PDB entry 3ATP | X-ray diffraction, 2.50 A resolution | chains A and B

[Chain A (and B)]
Molecule: Methyl-accepting chemotaxis protein I
From: Escherichia coli
Notes: fragment: ligand binding domain; chain B of this document is another copy of the same molecule, construct and numbering; everything in this record applies to it too
UniProt: P02942 (MCP1_ECOLI); numbering as in UniProt (aligned over 25-190)
Chain sequence (170 residues; numbered 21 to 190; the number before each row is that of its first residue):
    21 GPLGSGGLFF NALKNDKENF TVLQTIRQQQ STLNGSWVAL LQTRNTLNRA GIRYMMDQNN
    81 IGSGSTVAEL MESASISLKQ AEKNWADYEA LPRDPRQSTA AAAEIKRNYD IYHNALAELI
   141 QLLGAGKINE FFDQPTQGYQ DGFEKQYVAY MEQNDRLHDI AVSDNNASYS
Not modelled in the structure: 21-38, 190 (chain B: 21-37, 189-190)
Differences from the reference sequence: expression tag (21-24)
Small-molecule neighbours: serine (SER): Arg-64, Asn-68, Leu-139, Phe-151, Phe-152, Asp-153, Gln-154, Thr-156, Gln-157
Curated features (UniProtKB/Swiss-Prot):
  - region: Arg-64 to Arg-73 (The 3 Arg may form a positively charged pocket, which binds the alpha-carboxyl group of the attractant AA)
What the authors report for this chain:
  - binding site for serine: Arg-64, Asn-68, Arg-69, Leu-139, Phe-151 to Gln-157
  - contacts within the chain: Arg-64/Gln-157 (hydrogen bond)
  - conformationally variable residues (side-chain flip): Phe-151, Phe-152
  - specificity-determining residues: Asn-68
  - specificity-determining residues: Glu-89, Glu-92, Glu-138, Glu-150, Asp-153, Asp-161, Glu-164 (proposed by the authors, not directly observed)
  - mutagenesis - N65I/N68S, N65I/N68S/F151Y, N68S: decreased signaling in response to serine
  - mutagenesis - D36C/R73K (about 50 mum): decreased binding to serine
  - mutagenesis - D36C/N68S: abolished binding to serine

[How chain A and chain B interact]
Pairs across the interface - 53 pairs, chain A then chain B:
  Arg-47(A) / Asp-175(B)  salt bridge
  Arg-47(A) / Asp-179(B)  salt bridge
  Asn-54(A) / Asn-54(B)  hydrogen bond
  Asn-54(A) / Tyr-167(B)
  Trp-57(A) / Gln-62(B)
  Val-58(A) / Trp-57(B)
  Leu-61(A) / Gln-62(B)
  Gln-62(A) / Trp-57(B)
  Gln-62(A) / Gln-160(B)
  Gln-62(A) / Glu-164(B)  hydrogen bond
  Arg-64(A) / Asn-65(B)  hydrogen bond (backbone-side chain)
  Arg-64(A) / Arg-69(B)
  Asn-65(A) / Arg-64(B)  hydrogen bond
  Asn-65(A) / Asn-65(B)
  Asn-65(A) / Asn-68(B)  hydrogen bond
  Asn-68(A) / Asn-65(B)  hydrogen bond
  Asn-68(A) / Asn-68(B)
  Asn-68(A) / Arg-69(B)
  Asn-68(A) / Ile-72(B)
  Arg-69(A) / Arg-64(B)
  Arg-69(A) / Asn-68(B)
  Arg-69(A) / Phe-152(B)
  Arg-69(A) / Gln-157(B)
  Gly-71(A) / Ile-72(B)
  Ile-72(A) / Gly-71(B)
  Ile-72(A) / Ile-72(B)
  Ile-72(A) / Phe-152(B)  hydrophobic
  Arg-73(A) / Phe-152(B)
  Met-75(A) / Met-75(B)  hydrophobic
  Met-75(A) / Met-76(B)  hydrophobic
  Met-76(A) / Ile-148(B)
  Met-76(A) / Asn-149(B)
  Met-76(A) / Phe-152(B)  hydrophobic
  Asn-79(A) / Asn-79(B)  hydrogen bond
  Ile-81(A) / Asn-149(B)
  Ser-83(A) / Asn-149(B)
  Ser-83(A) / Phe-152(B)
  Ser-83(A) / Asp-153(B)
  Asn-149(A) / Met-76(B)
  Asn-149(A) / Ile-81(B)
  Asn-149(A) / Ser-83(B)
  Phe-152(A) / Arg-69(B)
  Phe-152(A) / Ile-72(B)  hydrophobic
  Phe-152(A) / Arg-73(B)
  Phe-152(A) / Met-76(B)  hydrophobic
  Phe-152(A) / Ser-83(B)
  Phe-152(A) / Ser-85(B)
  Asp-153(A) / Ser-83(B)  hydrogen bond
  Asp-153(A) / Gly-84(B)  hydrogen bond (side chain-backbone)
  Gln-160(A) / Gln-62(B)  hydrogen bond
  Glu-164(A) / Gln-62(B)  hydrogen bond
  Tyr-167(A) / Asn-54(B)
  Asp-175(A) / Arg-47(B)  salt bridge
Also at the interface, not in a pair above, chain A (28 interface residues in all): Gly-84, Ser-85, Ile-148
Also at the interface, not in a pair above, chain B (31 interface residues in all): Val-58, Leu-61, Leu-90
Interface features reported in the paper:
  - pairs named by the authors: Phe-152(A)/Ile-72(B) (hydrophobic contact), Arg-69(B)/Phe-152(A) (water-mediated contact)

[In short]
28 residues of chain A face 31 of chain B across their interface, with 11 hydrogen bonds and 3 salt bridges.
Among the polar pairs are Arg-47(A)/Asp-175(B), Arg-47(A)/Asp-179(B) and Asn-54(A)/Asn-54(B). The authors
report a hydrophobic contact between Phe-152(A) and Ile-72(B); a water-mediated contact between Arg-69(B) and
Phe-152(A). From the paper: a binding site for serine at Arg-64(A), Asn-68(A) and Arg-69(A) among others;
N65I/N68S, N65I/N68S/F151Y and N68S of chain A reduce signaling in response to serine; 5 substitutions were
tested in all.
Both chains are Methyl-accepting chemotaxis protein I (Escherichia coli). Entry 3ATP (Structure of the ligand
binding domain of the bacterial serine chemoreceptor Tsr with ligand) was determined by X-ray diffraction,
deposited together with 2D4U.
